6BYU - chains C and F of the 6 polymer chains in the assembly; structure by X-ray diffraction, 3.60 A resolution.

[Chain C]
Molecule: DNA-directed RNA polymerase subunit beta
Source organism: Escherichia coli
Notes: EC 2.7.7.6
Reference sequence: P0A8V2 (RPOB_ECOLI); numbering as in UniProt (aligned over 1-1342)
Sequence (1342 residues; row label = number of the first residue in the row):
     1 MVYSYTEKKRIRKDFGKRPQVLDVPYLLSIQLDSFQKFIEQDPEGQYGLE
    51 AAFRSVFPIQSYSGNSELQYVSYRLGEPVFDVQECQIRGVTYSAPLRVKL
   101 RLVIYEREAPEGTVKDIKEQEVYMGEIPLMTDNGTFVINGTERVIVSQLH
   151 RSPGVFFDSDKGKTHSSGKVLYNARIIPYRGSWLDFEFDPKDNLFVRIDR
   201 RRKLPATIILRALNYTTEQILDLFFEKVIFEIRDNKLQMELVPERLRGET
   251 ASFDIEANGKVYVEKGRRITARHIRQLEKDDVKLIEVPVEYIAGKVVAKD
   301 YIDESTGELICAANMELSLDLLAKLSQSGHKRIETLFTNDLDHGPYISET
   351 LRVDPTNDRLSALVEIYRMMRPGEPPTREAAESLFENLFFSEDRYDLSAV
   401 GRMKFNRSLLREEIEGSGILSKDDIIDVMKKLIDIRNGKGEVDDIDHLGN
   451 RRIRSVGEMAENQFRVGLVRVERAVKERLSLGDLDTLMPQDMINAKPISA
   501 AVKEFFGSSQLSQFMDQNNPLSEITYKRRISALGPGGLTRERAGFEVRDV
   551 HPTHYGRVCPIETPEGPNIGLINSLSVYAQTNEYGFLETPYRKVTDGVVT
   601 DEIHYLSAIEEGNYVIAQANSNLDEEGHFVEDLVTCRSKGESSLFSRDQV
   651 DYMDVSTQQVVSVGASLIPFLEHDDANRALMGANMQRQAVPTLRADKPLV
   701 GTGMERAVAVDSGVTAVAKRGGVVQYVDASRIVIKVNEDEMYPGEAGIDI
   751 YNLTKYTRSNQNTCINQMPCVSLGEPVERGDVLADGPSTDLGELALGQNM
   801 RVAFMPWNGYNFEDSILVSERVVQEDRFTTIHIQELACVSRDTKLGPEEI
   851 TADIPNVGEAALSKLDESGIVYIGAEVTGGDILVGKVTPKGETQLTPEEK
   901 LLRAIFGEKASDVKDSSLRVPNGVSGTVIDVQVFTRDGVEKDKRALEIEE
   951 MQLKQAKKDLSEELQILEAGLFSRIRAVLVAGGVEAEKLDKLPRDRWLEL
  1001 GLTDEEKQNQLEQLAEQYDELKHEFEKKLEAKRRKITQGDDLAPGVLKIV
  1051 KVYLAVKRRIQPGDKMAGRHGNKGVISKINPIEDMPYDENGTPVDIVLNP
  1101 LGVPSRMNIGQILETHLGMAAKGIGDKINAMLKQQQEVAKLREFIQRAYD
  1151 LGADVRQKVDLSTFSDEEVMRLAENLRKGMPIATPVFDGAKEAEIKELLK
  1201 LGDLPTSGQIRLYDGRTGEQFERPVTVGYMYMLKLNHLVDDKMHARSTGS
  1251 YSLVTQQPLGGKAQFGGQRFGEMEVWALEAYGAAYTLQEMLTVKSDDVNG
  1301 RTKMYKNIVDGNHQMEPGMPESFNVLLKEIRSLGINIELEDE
Disordered / not traced: 1-2
Sequence notes: engineered mutation Y526 (His in P0A8V2)
UniProt features mapped onto this chain:
  - modified residue (N6-acetyllysine): K1022, K1200
  - mutagenesis: I561 (I561S: Resistant to antibiotics salinamide A and B), I569 (I569S: Resistant to antibiotics salinamide A and B), A665 (A665E: Resistant to antibiotics salinamide A and B), D675 (D675A/G: Resistant to antibiotics salinamide A and B), N677 (N677H/K: Resistant to antibiotics salinamide A and B), L680 (L680M: Resistant to antibiotics salinamide A and B), E813 (E813K: Disrupts the enzyme's active center)
Small-molecule neighbours: ECJ ((5R)-5-(6-amino-9H-purin-9-yl)-2-({[(S)-hydroxy(phosphonooxy)phosphoryl]oxy}methyl)-4-oxo-4,5-dihydrofuran-3-yl trihydrogen diphosphate): H1237, K1242, Q1268

[Chain F]
Molecule: RNA polymerase sigma factor RpoD
Source organism: Escherichia coli
Reference sequence: P00579 (RPOD_ECOLI); residue numbers follow UniProt; this construct covers 1-613
Sequence (613 residues; row label = number of the first residue in the row):
     1 MEQNPQSQLKLLVTRGKEQGYLTYAEVNDHLPEDIVDSDQIEDIIQMIND
    51 MGIQVMEEAPDADDLMLAENTADEDAAEAAAQVLSSVESEIGRTTDPVRM
   101 YMREMGTVELLTREGEIDIAKRIEDGINQVQCSVAEYPEAITYLLEQYDR
   151 VEAEEARLSDLITGFVDPNAEEDLAPTATHVGSELSQEDLDDDEDEDEED
   201 GDDDSADDDNSIDPELAREKFAELRAQYVVTRDTIKAKGRSHATAQEEIL
   251 KLSEVFKQFRLVPKQFDYLVNSMRVMMDRVRTQERLIMKLCVEQCKMPKK
   301 NFITLFTGNETSDTWFNAAIAMNKPWSEKLHDVSEEVHRALQKLQQIEEE
   351 TGLTIEQVKDINRRMSIGEAKARRAKKEMVEANLRLVISIAKKYTNRGLQ
   401 FLDLIQEGNIGLMKAVDKFEYRRGYKFSTYATWWIRQAITRSIADQARTI
   451 RIPVHMIETINKLNRISRQMLQEMGREPTPEELAERMLMPEDKIRKVLKI
   501 AKEPISMETPIGDDEDSHLGDFIEDTTLELPLDSATTESLRAATHDVLAG
   551 LTAREAKVLRMRFGIDMNTDYTLEEVGKQFDVTRERIRQIEAKALRKLRH
   601 PSRSEVLRSFLDD
Disordered / not traced: 1-94, 168-212, 237-242, 613
UniProt features mapped onto this chain:
  - DNA-binding region: L573 to A592 (H-T-H motif)
  - region: R584 to R599 (Interaction with anti-sigma factors)
  - motif: D403 to Q406 (Interaction with polymerase core subunit RpoC)
  - site: R562 (Interaction with anti-sigma factors)
  - mutagenesis: A553 (A553D: Disrupts the interaction with Escherichia phage lambda antitermination protein Q), R596 (R596D/E: 2-fold reduction in activation of class II Crp-dependent promoters)

[Chain C / chain F interface]
Pairs across the interface - 65 pairs, chain C then chain F:
  R97(C) with M474(F); G475(F)
  E119(C) with Q472(F), hydrogen bond
  V122(C) with Q472(F)
  Y123(C) with L471(F), hydrophobic; Q472(F); G475(F)
  G373(C) with R99(F)
  E374(C) with R99(F)
  Q490(C) with Q472(F), hydrogen bond; E473(F)
  D491(C) with R468(F)
  A495(C) with L471(F), hydrophobic
  K496(C) with L471(F)
  N856(C) with D612(F), hydrogen bond
  P897(C) with F563(F); G564(F); I565(F)
  E898(C) with L540(F); R541(F), salt bridge; T544(F); I565(F)
  E899(C) with L540(F)
  K900(C) with F563(F)
  L901(C) with F563(F); I565(F), hydrophobic
  L902(C) with L607(F); F610(F), hydrophobic
  R903(C) with L611(F)
  A904(C) with F563(F), hydrophobic; L595(F)
  I905(C) with L595(F), hydrophobic; L598(F), hydrophobic; R599(F), hydrogen bond (backbone-side chain)
  F906(C) with S604(F); R608(F); L611(F), hydrophobic
  E908(C) with L611(F)
  R936(C) with R495(F)
  D1041(C) with T479(F); P480(F)
  P1044(C) with K502(F)
  T1248(C) with P531(F); L532(F)
  G1249(C) with L530(F)
  S1250(C) with E524(F)
  Y1251(C) with E524(F); D525(F), hydrogen bond (backbone-backbone)
  S1252(C) with I523(F); E524(F); D525(F)
  L1253(C) with I523(F), hydrogen bond (backbone-backbone); E524(F); D525(F)
  V1254(C) with G520(F)
  Q1256(C) with D525(F), hydrogen bond; L528(F)
  R1301(C) with L528(F)
  T1302(C) with P531(F)
  Y1305(C) with P531(F); L532(F); A535(F), hydrophobic
  K1306(C) with S534(F), hydrogen bond; E538(F)
  D1310(C) with E538(F)
Also at the interface, not in a pair above, chain C (45 interface residues in all): V79, F80, E126, P375, I493, N494, D842
Also at the interface, not in a pair above, chain F (44 interface residues in all): R476, K499, D521, T537, L548, L559, D566

[In short]
Chain C and chain F form an interface of 45 and 44 residues respectively; the contacts include 8 hydrogen
bonds and 1 salt bridge. Polar pairs include E898(C)-R541(F), E119(C)-Q472(F) and Q490(C)-Q472(F). Chain C
binds compound ECJ.
Here chain C is DNA-directed RNA polymerase subunit beta and chain F is RNA polymerase sigma factor RpoD, both
from Escherichia coli. Entry 6BYU (X-ray crystal structure of Escherichia coli RNA polymerase (RpoB-H526Y) and
ppApp complex) was determined by X-ray diffraction.
